Entry 1QSH (X-ray diffraction, 1.70 A resolution); this record covers chains A and C of the 4 polymer chains in the assembly.

[Chain A (and C)]
Name: Protein (hemoglobin alpha chain)
From: Homo sapiens
Notes: chain C of this document is another copy of the same molecule, construct and numbering; everything in this record applies to it too
UniProtKB: P69905 (HBA_HUMAN); residue numbers follow UniProt; this construct covers 1-141
Chain sequence (141 residues; each row starts with the number of its first residue):
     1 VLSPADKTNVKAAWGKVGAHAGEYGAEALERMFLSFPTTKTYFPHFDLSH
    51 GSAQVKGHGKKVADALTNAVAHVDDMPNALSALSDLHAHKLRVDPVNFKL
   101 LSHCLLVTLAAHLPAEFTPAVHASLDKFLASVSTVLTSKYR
Swiss-Prot annotation at these positions:
  - site: K61 (Not glycated)
  - natural variant: D6 (A6D: In J-Toronto; this construct carries the variant), A13 (A13D: In J-Paris 1/J-Aljezur), E27 (A27E: In Shenyang; this construct carries the variant), K61 (K61N: In Zambia; deletion: In Clinic), D64 (A64D: In Pontoise; this construct carries the variant), D75 (D75A: In Lille; D75G: In Chapel Hill; D75N: In G-Pest), A111 (A111D: In Petah Tikva)
Metal / ion sites: heme Fe near H87 (its only coordinating residue here)
Ligand contacts: heme (HEM): M32, T39, Y42, F43, H45, F46, H58, K61, V62, A65, L66, L83, L86, H87, L91, V93, N97, F98, L101, V132, L136

[Interface between chain A and chain C]
Residue-residue contacts (6):
  D126(A) - R141(C)  salt bridge
  K127(A) - R141(C)  hydrogen bond (side chain-backbone)
  S138(A) - V1(C)
  R141(A) - V1(C)
  R141(A) - D126(C)  salt bridge
  R141(A) - K127(C)  hydrogen bond (backbone-side chain)
Other interface residues (no listed pair), chain A (7 interface residues in all): V1, A123, A130
Other interface residues (no listed pair), chain C (6 interface residues in all): A130, S138

[Overview]
Chain A and chain C form an interface of 7 and 6 residues respectively; the contacts include 2 hydrogen bonds
and 2 salt bridges. Among the polar pairs are D126(A)-R141(C) and K127(A)-R141(C). Bound to chain A: heme.
Chain A and chain C are both Protein (hemoglobin alpha chain) (Homo sapiens); the structure, Magnesium(ii)-and
zinc(ii)-protoporphyrin ix's stabilize the lowest oxygen affinity state of human hemoglobin even more strongly
than ..., was determined by X-ray diffraction (same publication as 1QSI).
